Entry 3MF2 (X-ray diffraction, 2.15 A resolution); this record covers chains A and B.

# Chain A (and B)
Molecule: Bll0957 protein
Organism: Bradyrhizobium japonicum
Notes: chain B of this document is another copy of the same molecule, construct and numbering; everything in this record applies to it too
UniProt: Q89VT8 (Q89VT8_BRAJA); numbering as in UniProt (aligned over 1-326)
Sequence (346 residues; numbered -19 to 326; the number before each row is that of its first residue; numbers below 1 keep their minus sign (Met-19 is residue -19)):
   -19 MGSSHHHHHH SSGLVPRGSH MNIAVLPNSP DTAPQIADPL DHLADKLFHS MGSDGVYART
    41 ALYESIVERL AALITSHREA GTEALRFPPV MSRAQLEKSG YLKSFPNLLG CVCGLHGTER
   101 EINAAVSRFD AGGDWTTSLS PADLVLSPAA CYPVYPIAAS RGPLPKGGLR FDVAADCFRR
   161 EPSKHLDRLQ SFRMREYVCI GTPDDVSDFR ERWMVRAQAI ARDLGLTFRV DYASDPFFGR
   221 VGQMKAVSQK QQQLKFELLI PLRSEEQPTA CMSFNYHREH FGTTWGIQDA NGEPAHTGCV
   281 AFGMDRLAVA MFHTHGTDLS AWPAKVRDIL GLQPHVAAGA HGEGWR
Unresolved in the structure: -19 to 16, 316-326 (chain B: -19 to 17, 314-326)
Sequence notes: expression tag (-19 to 0)
UniProt features mapped onto this chain:
  - binding site (Zn(2+)): Cys131, Glu176, Cys279
  - binding site (ATP): Arg159, Glu161, Arg168, Leu169, Lys235, Ala250 to Ser253, Arg286
  - binding site (an L-alpha-amino acid): Glu176
Ion coordination: Zn2+: Cys131, Glu176, Cys279
Residues lining bound ligands: adenosine monophosphate (AMP): Arg159, Glu161, Asp167, Arg168, Leu169, Phe172, Met174, Asp215, Lys235, Ala250, Cys251, Met252, Ser253, Asn255, Ala281, Gly283, Arg286
From the paper describing this entry:
  - Zn2+ coordination: Cys131, Glu176, Cys279
  - specificity-determining residues: Met174, Glu176 (proposed by the authors, not directly observed)

# Chain A / chain B interface
Pairs across the interface - 117 pairs, chain A then chain B:
  His29(A) - Glu63(B)  salt bridge
  His29(A) - Leu65(B)
  His29(A) - Arg141(B)
  Ser30(A) - Ile137(B)
  Met31(A) - Phe67(B)  hydrophobic
  Met31(A) - Pro68(B)
  Met31(A) - Val70(B)
  Met31(A) - Met71(B)  hydrophobic
  Met31(A) - Ser72(B)
  Met31(A) - Gln75(B)  hydrogen bond (backbone-side chain)
  Met31(A) - Pro133(B)  hydrophobic
  Ser33(A) - Asp123(B)  hydrogen bond
  Ser33(A) - Leu124(B)
  Val36(A) - Pro68(B)  hydrophobic
  Val36(A) - Val70(B)
  Tyr37(A) - Pro68(B)
  Ala38(A) - Arg66(B)
  Ala38(A) - Phe67(B)  hydrophobic
  Arg39(A) - Leu65(B)
  Arg39(A) - Arg66(B)  hydrogen bond (backbone-backbone)
  Ala41(A) - Ala64(B)
  Glu44(A) - Arg66(B)
  Glu63(A) - His29(B)  salt bridge
  Ala64(A) - Ala41(B)
  Leu65(A) - His29(B)
  Leu65(A) - Arg39(B)
  Arg66(A) - Ala38(B)
  Arg66(A) - Arg39(B)  hydrogen bond (backbone-backbone)
  Arg66(A) - Glu44(B)
  Phe67(A) - Met31(B)  hydrophobic
  Phe67(A) - Ala38(B)  hydrophobic
  Pro68(A) - Met31(B)
  Pro68(A) - Val36(B)  hydrophobic
  Pro68(A) - Tyr37(B)
  Pro68(A) - Ser171(B)
  Pro69(A) - Pro69(B)  hydrophobic
  Pro69(A) - Asp156(B)
  Pro69(A) - Ser171(B)
  Val70(A) - Met31(B)
  Val70(A) - Val36(B)
  Val70(A) - Leu126(B)  hydrophobic
  Val70(A) - Ser171(B)
  Met71(A) - Met31(B)  hydrophobic
  Ser72(A) - Met31(B)
  Arg73(A) - Trp115(B)
  Arg73(A) - Thr116(B)
  Gln75(A) - Met31(B)  hydrogen bond (side chain-backbone)
  Glu77(A) - Trp115(B)  hydrogen bond
  Leu82(A) - Val106(B)
  Leu82(A) - Trp115(B)
  Lys83(A) - Asp110(B)  salt bridge
  Pro86(A) - Leu95(B)
  Pro86(A) - Ile102(B)  hydrophobic
  Pro86(A) - Val106(B)  hydrophobic
  Leu89(A) - Cys93(B)
  Leu89(A) - Gly94(B)
  Leu89(A) - Trp115(B)  hydrophobic
  Gly90(A) - Cys93(B)
  Cys91(A) - Cys91(B)
  Cys91(A) - Val92(B)
  Cys91(A) - Cys93(B)  hydrogen bond (backbone-backbone)
  Cys91(A) - Leu119(B)  hydrophobic
  Val92(A) - Cys91(B)
  Val92(A) - Leu126(B)  hydrophobic
  Cys93(A) - Leu89(B)
  Cys93(A) - Gly90(B)
  Cys93(A) - Cys91(B)  hydrogen bond (backbone-backbone)
  Cys93(A) - Val92(B)
  Cys93(A) - Cys93(B)  disulfide
  Gly94(A) - Leu89(B)
  Leu95(A) - Pro86(B)
  His96(A) - Arg160(B)
  Glu99(A) - Phe218(B)
  Glu99(A) - Gly219(B)
  Glu99(A) - Arg220(B)
  Ile102(A) - Pro86(B)  hydrophobic
  Ile102(A) - Phe218(B)  hydrophobic
  Asn103(A) - Phe218(B)
  Val106(A) - Leu82(B)
  Val106(A) - Lys83(B)
  Val106(A) - Pro86(B)  hydrophobic
  Phe109(A) - Glu77(B)
  Phe109(A) - Leu82(B)  hydrophobic
  Asp110(A) - Lys83(B)
  Trp115(A) - Arg73(B)
  Trp115(A) - Glu77(B)  hydrogen bond
  Trp115(A) - Leu82(B)
  Trp115(A) - Leu89(B)  hydrophobic
  Trp115(A) - Cys91(B)  hydrophobic
  Thr116(A) - Arg73(B)
  Thr116(A) - Pro121(B)
  Leu119(A) - Cys91(B)  hydrophobic
  Pro121(A) - Thr116(B)
  Ala122(A) - Arg160(B)
  Asp123(A) - Ser33(B)  hydrogen bond
  Asp123(A) - Arg160(B)  salt bridge
  Leu124(A) - Ser33(B)
  Leu124(A) - Phe158(B)  hydrophobic
  Leu124(A) - Arg160(B)
  Leu126(A) - Val70(B)  hydrophobic
  Leu126(A) - Val92(B)  hydrophobic
  Pro133(A) - Met31(B)  hydrophobic
  Ile137(A) - Ser30(B)
  Arg141(A) - His29(B)
  Asp156(A) - Pro69(B)
  Phe158(A) - Leu124(B)  hydrophobic
  Arg160(A) - His96(B)
  Arg160(A) - Ala122(B)
  Arg160(A) - Asp123(B)  salt bridge
  Ser171(A) - Pro68(B)
  Ser171(A) - Pro69(B)
  Ser171(A) - Val70(B)
  Phe218(A) - Glu99(B)
  Phe218(A) - Ile102(B)  hydrophobic
  Phe218(A) - Asn103(B)
  Gly219(A) - Glu99(B)
  Arg220(A) - Glu99(B)  hydrogen bond (backbone-side chain)
Other interface residues (no listed pair), chain A (62 interface residues in all): Gly32, Thr40, Asn87, Gln170
Other interface residues (no listed pair), chain B (62 interface residues in all): Gly32, Thr40, Asn87, Phe109, Gln170
Cross-chain cystine bridges: Cys93(A)-Cys93(B)

# Summary
The chain A/chain B interface involves 62 residues from each chain; the contacts include 1 disulfide bond, 11
hydrogen bonds and 5 salt bridges. Among the polar pairs are His29(A)-Glu63(B), Lys83(A)-Asp110(B) and
Asp123(A)-Arg160(B). Ligands of chain A: adenosine monophosphate. The paper reports Zn2+ coordination by
Cys131(A), Glu176(A) and Cys279(A); specificity determinants Met174(A) and Glu176(A).
Chain A and chain B are both Bll0957 protein (Bradyrhizobium japonicum); the structure, Crystal structure of
class II aaRS homologue (Bll0957) complexed with AMP, was determined by X-ray diffraction (same publication as
3MEY and 3MF1).
